7XNO - chains D and F of the 12 polymer chains in the assembly; structure by electron microscopy, 2.54 A resolution.

Chain D:
Protein: Mannose permease IIC component
Organism: Latilactobacillus sakei L45
UniProtKB: A0A094YUG1 (A0A094YUG1_LATSK); residues 1-268 here = UniProt positions 1-268
Amino-acid sequence (268 residues; numbered 1 to 268; the number before each row is that of its first residue):
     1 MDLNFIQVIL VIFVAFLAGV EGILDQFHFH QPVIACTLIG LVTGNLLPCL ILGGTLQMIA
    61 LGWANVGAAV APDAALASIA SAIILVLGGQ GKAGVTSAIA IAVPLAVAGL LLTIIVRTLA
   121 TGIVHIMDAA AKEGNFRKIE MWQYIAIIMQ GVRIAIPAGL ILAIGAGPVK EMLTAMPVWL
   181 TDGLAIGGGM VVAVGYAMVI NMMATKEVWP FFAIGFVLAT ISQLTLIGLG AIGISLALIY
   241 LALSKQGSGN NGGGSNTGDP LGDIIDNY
Disordered / not traced: 248-268
Small-molecule neighbours: alpha-D-mannopyranose (MAN): Asn65, Val66, Gly67

Chain F:
Protein: Sakacin-A immunity factor
Organism: Latilactobacillus sakei L45
UniProtKB: Q48864 (SAIA_LATSK); residue numbers follow UniProt; this construct covers 1-90
Amino-acid sequence (119 residues; numbered -28 to 90; the number before each row is that of its first residue; numbers below 1 keep their minus sign (Met-28 is residue -28)):
   -28 MKHHHHHHHG AAGTSLYKKA GENLYFQGSM KADYKKINSI LTYTSTALKN PKIIKDKDLV
    32 VLLTIIQEEA KQNRIFYDYK RKFRPAVTRF TIDNNFEIPD CLVKLLSAVE TPKAWSGFS
Disordered / not traced: -28 to -16
Construct notes: initiating methionine (-28); expression tag (-27 to 0)

How chain D and chain F interact:
Pairs across the interface - 37 pairs, chain D then chain F:
  Gly62(D) - Gly88(F)
  Ala64(D) - Trp86(F)  hydrogen bond (backbone-side chain)
  Val66(D) - Trp86(F)  hydrophobic
  Ala68(D) - Thr82(F)
  Ala68(D) - Pro83(F)
  Ala68(D) - Lys84(F)
  Ala69(D) - Pro83(F)
  Ala69(D) - Lys84(F)
  Ala69(D) - Ala85(F)
  Ala69(D) - Trp86(F)  hydrogen bond (backbone-side chain)
  Val70(D) - Lys84(F)  hydrogen bond (backbone-backbone)
  Val70(D) - Ala85(F)
  Val70(D) - Trp86(F)  hydrogen bond (backbone-backbone)
  Pro72(D) - Trp86(F)
  Leu111(D) - Leu-5(F)  hydrophobic
  Ile114(D) - Leu-5(F)  hydrophobic
  Ile115(D) - Leu-5(F)  hydrophobic
  Thr118(D) - Leu-13(F)
  Thr118(D) - Ala-9(F)
  Thr118(D) - Asn-6(F)  hydrogen bond
  Leu119(D) - Leu-13(F)
  Gly122(D) - Leu-13(F)
  Val191(D) - Ser87(F)
  Val192(D) - Ser87(F)  hydrogen bond (backbone-side chain)
  Val192(D) - Gly88(F)
  Val192(D) - Phe89(F)
  Gly195(D) - Ser87(F)  hydrogen bond (backbone-side chain)
  Tyr196(D) - Phe89(F)  hydrogen bond (side chain-backbone)
  Met198(D) - Arg52(F)
  Met198(D) - Ala85(F)
  Met198(D) - Trp86(F)  hydrophobic
  Val199(D) - Arg52(F)
  Val199(D) - Phe89(F)  hydrophobic
  Asn201(D) - Lys51(F)
  Met202(D) - Lys51(F)
  Met202(D) - Arg52(F)
  Met202(D) - Lys53(F)  hydrogen bond (backbone-side chain)
Interface residues without a listed pair, chain D (28 interface residues in all): Trp63, Asn65, Ala71, Leu110, Thr121, Val194, Ala204
Interface residues without a listed pair, chain F (18 interface residues in all): Lys-10, Tyr50, Ser90

Overview:
28 residues of chain D face 18 of chain F across their interface; the contacts include 9 hydrogen bonds. Polar
pairs include Ala64(D)-Trp86(F), Ala69(D)-Trp86(F) and Thr118(D)-Asn-6(F). Ligands of chain D:
alpha-D-mannopyranose.
Chain D is Mannose permease IIC component and chain F is Sakacin-A immunity factor, both from
Latilactobacillus sakei L45; the structure, Cryo-EM structure of the bacteriocin-receptor-immunity ternary
complex from Lactobacillus sakei, was determined by electron microscopy, deposited together with 7XTG.
